8CJ1 - chains C and D of the 12 polymer chains in the assembly; structure by X-ray diffraction, 2.56 A resolution.

Chain C (and D):
Protein: Histone chaperone ASF1A
Source organism: Homo sapiens
Notes: chain D of this document is another copy of the same molecule, construct and numbering; everything in this record applies to it too
UniProt: Q9Y294 (ASF1A_HUMAN); residues 1-156 here = UniProt positions 1-156
Chain sequence (158 residues; row label = number of the first residue in the row; numbers below 1 keep their minus sign (Gly-1 is residue -1)):
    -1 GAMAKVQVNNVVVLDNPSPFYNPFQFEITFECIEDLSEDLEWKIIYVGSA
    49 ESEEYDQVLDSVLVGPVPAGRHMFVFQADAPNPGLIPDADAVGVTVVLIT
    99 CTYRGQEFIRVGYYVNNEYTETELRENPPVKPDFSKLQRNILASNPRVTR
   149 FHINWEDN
Unresolved in the structure: -1 to 0, 155-156
Sequence notes: expression tag (-1 to 0)

Interface between chain C and chain D:
Residue-residue contacts (15; chain C residue first):
  Gln23(C) with Gln75(D), hydrogen bond
  Arg69(C) with Met71(D)
  His70(C) with Glu25(D)
  Met71(C) with Leu12(D); Glu25(D), hydrogen bond (backbone-side chain); Met71(D), hydrophobic; Phe72(D), hydrophobic; Val73(D)
  Phe72(C) with Leu12(D), hydrophobic; Val73(D)
  Val73(C) with Gln23(D), hydrogen bond (backbone-side chain); Val73(D), hydrophobic; Gln75(D)
  Gln75(C) with Pro21(D); Gln75(D), hydrogen bond

Overview:
Chain C and chain D form an interface of 7 and 8 residues respectively; the contacts include 4 hydrogen bonds.
Polar contacts include Gln23(C)-Gln75(D), Met71(C)-Glu25(D) and Val73(C)-Gln23(D).
Chain C and chain D are both Histone chaperone ASF1A (Homo sapiens); the structure, Urea-based foldamer
inhibitor c3u_3 chimera in complex with ASF1 histone chaperone, was determined by X-ray diffraction together
with 8BV1, 8CJ2 and 8CJ3 from the same study.
